1F5L - chain A; structure by X-ray diffraction, 2.10 A resolution.

# Chain A
Name: Urokinase-type plasminogen activator
From: Homo sapiens
Notes: EC 3.4.21.73; fragment: b chain
UniProt: P00749 (UROK_HUMAN); the construct lacks a stretch of the UniProt sequence and is renumbered around it, so the offset changes along the chain: 16-37 = UniProt 159-180; 38-60 = UniProt 185-207; 63-97 = UniProt 214-248; 98-110 = UniProt 251-263; 5 more segments
Amino-acid sequence (253 residues; row label = number of the first residue in the row; note: 1 number in that range is skipped by the numbering (no residue carries it; nothing is unmodelled there); a row labelled like 37A-37D holds insertion residues (37A, then the next letters in order)):
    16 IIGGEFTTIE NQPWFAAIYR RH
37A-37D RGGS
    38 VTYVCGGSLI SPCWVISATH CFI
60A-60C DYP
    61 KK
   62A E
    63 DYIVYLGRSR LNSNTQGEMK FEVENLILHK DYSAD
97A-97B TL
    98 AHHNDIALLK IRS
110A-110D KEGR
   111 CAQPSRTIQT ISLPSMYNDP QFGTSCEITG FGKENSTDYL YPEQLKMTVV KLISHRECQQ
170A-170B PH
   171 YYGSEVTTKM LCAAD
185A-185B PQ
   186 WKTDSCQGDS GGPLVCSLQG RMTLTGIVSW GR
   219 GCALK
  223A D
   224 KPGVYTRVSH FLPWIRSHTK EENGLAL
Disordered / not traced: 243-250
Cystine bridges: Cys42-Cys58, Cys50-Cys111, Cys136-Cys201, Cys168-Cys182, Cys191-Cys220
Differences from the reference sequence: engineered mutation Ser122 (Cys279 in P00749)
Residues lining bound ligands: amiloride (AMR; 3,5-diamino-N-(aminoiminomethyl)-6-chloropyrazinecarboxamide): Asp189, Ser190, Cys191, Gln192, Ser195, Val213, Ser214, Trp215, Gly216, Gly219, Cys220, Ala221, Lys224, Pro225, Gly226

# Summary
Chain A binds amiloride.
Chain A is Urokinase-type plasminogen activator (Homo sapiens); the structure, Urokinase plasminogen activator
B-chain-amiloride complex, was determined by X-ray diffraction (same publication as 1F92 and 1F5K).
